4HM9 - chain A; structure by X-ray diffraction, 3.10 A resolution.

== Chain A ==
Protein: Beta-catenin-like protein 1
Organism: Homo sapiens
UniProt: Q8WYA6 (CTBL1_HUMAN); numbering as in UniProt (aligned over 1-563)
Chain sequence (568 residues; numbered -4 to 563; the number before each row is that of its first residue; numbers below 1 keep their minus sign (Gly-4 is residue -4)):
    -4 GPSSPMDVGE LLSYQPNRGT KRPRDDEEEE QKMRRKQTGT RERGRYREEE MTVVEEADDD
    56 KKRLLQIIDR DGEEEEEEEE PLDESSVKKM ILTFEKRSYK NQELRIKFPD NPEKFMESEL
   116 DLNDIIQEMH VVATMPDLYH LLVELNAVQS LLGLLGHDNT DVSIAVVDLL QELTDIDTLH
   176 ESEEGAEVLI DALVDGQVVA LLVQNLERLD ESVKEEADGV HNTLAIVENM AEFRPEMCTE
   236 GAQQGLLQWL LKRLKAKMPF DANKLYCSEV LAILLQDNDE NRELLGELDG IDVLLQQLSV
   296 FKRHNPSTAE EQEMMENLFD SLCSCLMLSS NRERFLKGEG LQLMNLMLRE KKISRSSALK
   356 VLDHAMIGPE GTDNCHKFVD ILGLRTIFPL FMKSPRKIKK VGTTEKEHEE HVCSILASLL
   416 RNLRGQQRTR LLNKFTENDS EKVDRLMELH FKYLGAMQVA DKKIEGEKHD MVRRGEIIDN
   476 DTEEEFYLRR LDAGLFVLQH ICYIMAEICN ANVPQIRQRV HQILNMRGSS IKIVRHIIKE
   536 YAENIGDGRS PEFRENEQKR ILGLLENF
Not modelled in the structure: -4 to 49, 71-73
Differences from the reference sequence: expression tag (-4 to 0)
UniProt features mapped onto this chain:
  - motif: Lys16 to Thr33 (Nuclear localization signal), Met130 to Leu140 (Nuclear export signal (NES))
  - modified residue: Met1 (N-acetylmethionine), Lys91 (N6-acetyllysine), Ser389 (Phosphoserine), Ser545 (Phosphoserine)
  - natural variant: Met466 (M466V: In IMD99)
  - mutagenesis: Lys16 to Thr33 (Nuclear and cytoplasmic localization), Met521 to Phe563 (No change in NLS binding nor folding)

== In short ==
From UniProt: 2 mutagenesis sites.
Chain A is Beta-catenin-like protein 1 (Homo sapiens); the structure, Crystal structure of full-length human
catenin-beta-like 1, was determined by X-ray diffraction together with 4HNM from the same study.
